Entry 4Q3X (X-ray diffraction, 1.35 A resolution); this record covers chain A.

# Chain A
Protein: Phenylalanine-4-hydroxylase
From: Chromobacterium violaceum
Notes: EC 1.14.16.1
UniProtKB: P30967 (PH4H_CHRVO); numbering as in UniProt (aligned over 1-297)
Chain sequence (297 residues; numbered 1 to 297; the number before each row is that of its first residue):
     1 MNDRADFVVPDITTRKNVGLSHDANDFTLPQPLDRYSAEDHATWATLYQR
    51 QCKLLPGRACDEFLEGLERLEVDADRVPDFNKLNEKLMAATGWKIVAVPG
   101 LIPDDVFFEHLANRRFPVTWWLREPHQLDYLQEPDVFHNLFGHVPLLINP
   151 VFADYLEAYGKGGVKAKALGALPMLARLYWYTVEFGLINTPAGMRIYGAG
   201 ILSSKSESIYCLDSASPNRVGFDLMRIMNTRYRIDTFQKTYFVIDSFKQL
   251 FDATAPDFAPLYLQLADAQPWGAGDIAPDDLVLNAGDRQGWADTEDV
Not modelled in the structure: 1-6, 126-133, 284-297
Construct notes: conflict L64 (Met in P30967), E85 (Gln in P30967), I276 (Val in P30967); engineered mutation N139 (Asp in P30967)
UniProt features mapped onto this chain:
  - binding site (Fe cation): H138, H143, E184
Metal / ion sites: Co2+: H138, H143, E184
From the paper describing this entry:
  - Co2+ coordination: H138, H143, E184
  - mutagenesis - D139N: decreased catalytic activity
  - mutagenesis - D139N (139 +/- 62 nM): unchanged binding to iron
  - mutagenesis - D139N: decreased binding to BH4
  - mutagenesis - D139N: unchanged binding to phenylalanine
  - contacts within the chain: D135-N139 (hydrogen bond) (from molecular simulation)

# Summary
H138, H143 and E184 coordinate Co2+. Curated annotation (UniProt) lists 3 Fe cation-binding residues. From the
paper: D139N reduces catalytic activity; Co2+ coordination by H138, H143 and E184.
Chain A is Phenylalanine-4-hydroxylase (Chromobacterium violaceum); the structure, Crystal structure of C.
violaceum phenylalanine hydroxylase D139N mutation, was determined by X-ray diffraction, deposited together
with 4Q3W, 4Q3Y and 4Q3Z.
